Entry 7MQR (electron microscopy, 4.10 A resolution (low resolution: residue-level contacts below are approximate; hydrogen-bond / salt-bridge calls are withheld)); this record covers chains I and J of the 10 polymer chains in the assembly.

Chain I:
Name: Insulin A chain
Reference sequence: P01308 (INS_HUMAN); residues 1-21 here correspond to UniProt positions 90-110 (UniProt number = residue number + 89)
Amino-acid sequence (24 residues; numbered 1 to 24; the number before each row is that of its first residue):
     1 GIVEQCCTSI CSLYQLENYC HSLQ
Construct notes: engineered mutation His21 (Asn110 in P01308); insertion (22-24)
Cystine bridges: Cys6-Cys11

Chain J:
Name: Insulin B chain
Reference sequence: P01308 (INS_HUMAN); residues 1-22 here correspond to UniProt positions 25-46 (UniProt number = residue number + 24)
Amino-acid sequence (22 residues; numbered 1 to 22; the number before each row is that of its first residue):
     1 FVNQHLCGSE LVEALYLVCL ER
Unresolved in the structure: 1-4, 21-22
Construct notes: engineered mutation Glu10 (His34 in P01308), Leu20 (Gly44 in P01308)

Chain I / chain J interface:
Contacting residue pairs (8):
  Val3(I) with Leu11(J)
  Cys6(I) with Leu11(J)
  Cys7(I) with Leu6(J); Cys7(J), disulfide
  Thr8(I) with His5(J)
  Leu16(I) with Leu15(J)
  Tyr19(I) with Leu15(J)
  Cys20(I) with Cys19(J), disulfide
Also at the interface, not in a pair above, chain I (11 interface residues in all): Ile2, Ile10, Leu13, Glu17
Also at the interface, not in a pair above, chain J (7 interface residues in all): Val18
Disulfides between the chains: Cys7(I)-Cys7(J), Cys20(I)-Cys19(J)

In short:
Chain I and chain J form an interface of 11 and 7 residues respectively; the contacts include 2 disulfide
bonds.
Chain I is Insulin A chain and chain J is Insulin B chain; the structure, The insulin receptor ectodomain in
complex with four venom hybrid insulins - symmetric conformation, was determined by electron microscopy (same
publication as 7MQO and 7MQS).
